Entry 7P3Z (electron microscopy, 10.50 A resolution (very low resolution: no residue pairs are listed; an interface is given only as per-side residue counts)); this record covers chains A and B of the 4 polymer chains in the assembly.

Chain A:
Molecule: AP-3 complex subunit delta
Source organism: Saccharomyces cerevisiae
UniProt: A0A7I9C4X2 (A0A7I9C4X2_YEASX); numbering as in UniProt (aligned over 1-932)
Chain sequence (964 residues; row label = number of the first residue in the row):
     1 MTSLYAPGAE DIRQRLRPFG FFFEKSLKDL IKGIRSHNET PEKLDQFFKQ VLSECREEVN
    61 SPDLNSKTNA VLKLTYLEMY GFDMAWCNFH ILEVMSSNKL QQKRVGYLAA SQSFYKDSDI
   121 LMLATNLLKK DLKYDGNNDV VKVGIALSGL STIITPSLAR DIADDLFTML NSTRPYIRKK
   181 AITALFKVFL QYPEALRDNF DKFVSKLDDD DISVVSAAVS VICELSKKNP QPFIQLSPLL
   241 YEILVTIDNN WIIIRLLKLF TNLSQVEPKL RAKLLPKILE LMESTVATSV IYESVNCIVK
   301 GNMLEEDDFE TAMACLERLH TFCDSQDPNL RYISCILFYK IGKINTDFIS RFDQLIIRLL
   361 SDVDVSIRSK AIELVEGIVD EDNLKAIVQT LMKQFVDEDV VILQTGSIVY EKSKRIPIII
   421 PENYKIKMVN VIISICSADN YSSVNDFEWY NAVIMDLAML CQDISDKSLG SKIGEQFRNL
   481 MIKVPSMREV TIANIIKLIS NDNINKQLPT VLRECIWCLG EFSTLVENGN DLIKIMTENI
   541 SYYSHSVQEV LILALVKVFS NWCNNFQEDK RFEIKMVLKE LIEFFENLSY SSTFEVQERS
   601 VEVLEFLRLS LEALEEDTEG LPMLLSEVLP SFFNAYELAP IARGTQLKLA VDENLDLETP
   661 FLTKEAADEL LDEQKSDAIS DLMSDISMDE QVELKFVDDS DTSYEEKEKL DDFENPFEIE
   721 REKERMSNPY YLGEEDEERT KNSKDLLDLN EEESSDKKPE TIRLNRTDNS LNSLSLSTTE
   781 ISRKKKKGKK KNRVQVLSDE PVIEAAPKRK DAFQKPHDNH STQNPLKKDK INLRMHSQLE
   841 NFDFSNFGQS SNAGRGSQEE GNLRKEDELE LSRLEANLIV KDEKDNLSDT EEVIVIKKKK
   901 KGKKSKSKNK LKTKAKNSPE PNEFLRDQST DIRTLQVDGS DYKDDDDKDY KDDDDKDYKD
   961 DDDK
Unresolved in the structure: 1-62, 639-964
Sequence notes: expression tag (933-964)

Chain B:
Molecule: Y55_G0035830.mRNA.1.CDS.1
Source organism: Saccharomyces cerevisiae
UniProt: A0A7I9BYB9 (A0A7I9BYB9_YEASX); numbering as in UniProt (aligned over 1-809)
Chain sequence (809 residues; each row starts with the number of its first residue):
     1 MVDSIHRIAS ALDTAKVITR EAAAVATSKL GESSYTYYSQ NINPQQLVTL LNSRNSREVR
    61 DAMKRIISIM ASDDDSIDVQ LYFADVVKNI TTNDTKVKRL IHLYLLRFAE NDPNLTLLSI
   121 NSLQKSLSDS NSELRCFALS ALSDMKMSSL APIILHTVKK LVTDPSAMVR GEVALAIIKL
   181 YRAGKNDYHE ELLDILKELM ADTDPKVISC AVLAYKECYA DHLELLHGHF RRYCRIIKQL
   241 DSWSQSYLIE LLIKYCKQYL PKPTVVDKSS EGSPRSCPLP DKYNEIEYPS YEVVNDPDLD
   301 LFLQSLNCLI YSSNPTVILS CCNALYQLAS PLQMKNTKFI EALVRTVTMT ENQGNKEMLL
   361 QAIHFLSILD QTLFLPYTKK FYVFPKDPIV ASIWKIQILS TLINESNVKE IFKELKYYVA
   421 SAHFPENVVI MAVKSLSRCG QLSTSWESHV MKWLIDHMES HNLSASVLDA YVNVIRMLVQ
   481 KNPTKHLRII FKLADLLTVQ TSLADNARAG IVWLFGEIAS IEFKICPDVL RRLIQNFSNE
   541 GPETRCQILV LSAKLLSYDI DNFKQAQVTG SEENNQNPPY YDFSGSRISQ MYNAVLYLAK
   601 YDDEFDIRDR ARMISSLFDS GKYEIVSLLL QAPKPTARSD DFIVSARLET HTPEIKEFFR
   661 MLPWNTEITE VGETGNDIRE GAELKDYNKY KKSFSSQSFI TNNSARSFTS SSNAKLTGIN
   721 DGDSNSISGK GNVNTFTSQN GKKYRLQSLD EFFSDIPERK SKPRKIIKVV EESSDEDEDE
   781 SEESSDDDEY SDSSLGTSSS GTSSSHLEL
Unresolved in the structure: 622-809

Interface between chain A and chain B:
At this resolution (10 A) residue pairs are not listed: 46 residues of chain A and 58 of chain B lie at the interface.

Overview:
The interface between chain A and chain B involves 46 residues on one side and 58 on the other.
Here chain A is AP-3 complex subunit delta and chain B is Y55_G0035830.mRNA.1.CDS.1, both from Saccharomyces
cerevisiae. Entry 7P3Z (Homology model of the full-length AP-3 complex in a stretched open conformation) was
determined by electron microscopy together with 7P3X and 7P3Y from the same study.
